9ARR - chains A and C of the 3 polymer chains in the assembly; structure by X-ray diffraction, 2.10 A resolution.

== Chain A ==
Protein: Protein AF-9
From: Homo sapiens
Notes: fragment: YEATS domain
UniProt: P42568 (AF9_HUMAN); numbering as in UniProt (aligned over 1-138)
Chain sequence (138 residues; each row starts with the number of its first residue):
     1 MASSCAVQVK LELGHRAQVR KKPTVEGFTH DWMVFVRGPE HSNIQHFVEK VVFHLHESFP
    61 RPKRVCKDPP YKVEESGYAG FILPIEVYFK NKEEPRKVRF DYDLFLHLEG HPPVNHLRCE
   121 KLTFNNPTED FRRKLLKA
Bound ions: lithium ion: Lys67, Tyr71
UniProt features mapped onto this chain:
  - region (Histone H3K9cr binding): Tyr78 to Gly80, Leu106 to Leu108
  - site (Histone H3K9cr binding): Ser58, Asp103

== Chain C ==
Protein: Histone acetyltransferase KAT6A
Notes: EC 2.3.1.48; fragment: residues 1005-1017 (Uniprot numbering)
UniProt: Q92794 (KAT6A_HUMAN); residues 1-13 here correspond to UniProt positions 1005-1017 (UniProt number = residue number + 1004)
Chain sequence (13 residues; numbered 1 to 13; the number before each row is that of its first residue):
     1 LTKPTLKRKK PFL
Modified positions: Lys3 (N-6-crotonyl-L-lysine; KCR); Lys10 (N-6-crotonyl-L-lysine; KCR)

== Chain A / chain C interface ==
Contacting residue pairs (18):
  Arg16(A) - Phe12(C)
  Arg16(A) - Leu13(C)
  Gln18(A) - Phe12(C)
  Gln18(A) - Leu13(C)
  Asp31(A) - Phe12(C)
  Trp32(A) - Phe12(C)
  Met33(A) - Phe12(C)
  Arg61(A) - Thr2(C)
  Lys63(A) - Leu1(C)
  Lys63(A) - Thr2(C)  hydrogen bond (backbone-backbone)
  Arg64(A) - Thr2(C)
  Val65(A) - Thr2(C)  hydrogen bond (backbone-backbone)
  Val65(A) - Lys3(C)
  Val65(A) - Pro4(C)
  Glu74(A) - Lys9(C)
  Pro113(A) - Leu13(C)
  Val114(A) - Leu13(C)
  Asn115(A) - Leu13(C)
Other interface residues (no listed pair), chain A (17 interface residues in all): Ala17, Val52, Cys66, Glu75

== Overview ==
17 residues of chain A and 7 residues of chain C are in contact; the contacts include 2 hydrogen bonds. The
backbones hydrogen-bond at Lys63(A)-Thr2(C) and Val65(A)-Thr2(C). Lys67(A) and Tyr71(A) coordinate a lithium
ion ion.
Chain A is Protein AF-9 (Homo sapiens) and chain C is Histone acetyltransferase KAT6A; the structure, Crystal
structure of AF9 YEATS domain in complex with dicrotonylated at K1007 and K1014 MOZ, was determined by X-ray
diffraction together with 9ARO from the same study.
